Entry 8WTR (X-ray diffraction, 2.00 A resolution); this record covers chain A.

[Chain A]
Name: Squalene synthase
From: Homo sapiens
Notes: EC 2.5.1.21
UniProt: P37268 (FDFT_HUMAN); numbering as in UniProt (aligned over 31-370)
Amino-acid sequence (340 residues; each row starts with the number of its first residue):
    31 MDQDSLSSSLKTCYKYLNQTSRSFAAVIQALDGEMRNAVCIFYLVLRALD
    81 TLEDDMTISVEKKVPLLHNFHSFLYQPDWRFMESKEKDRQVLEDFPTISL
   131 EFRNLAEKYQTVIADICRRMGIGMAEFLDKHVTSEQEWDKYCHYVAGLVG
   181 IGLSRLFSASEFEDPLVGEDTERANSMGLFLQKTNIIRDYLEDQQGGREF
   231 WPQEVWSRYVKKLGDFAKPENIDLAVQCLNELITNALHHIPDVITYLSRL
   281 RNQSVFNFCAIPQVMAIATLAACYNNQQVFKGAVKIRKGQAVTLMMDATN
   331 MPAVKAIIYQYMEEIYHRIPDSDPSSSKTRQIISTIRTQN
Not modelled in the structure: 31-35
Residues lining bound ligands: KV3 ((1S,3R)-3-[(10S)-13-chloranyl-2-(2,2-dimethylpropyl)-10-(2-methoxyphenyl)-3,5-bis(oxidanylidene)-9-oxa-2,6-diazabicyclo[9.4.0]pentadeca-1(15),11,13-trien-6-yl]cyclohexane-1-carboxylic acid): Phe54, Val69, Phe72, Tyr73, Leu76, Val175, Ala176, Val179, Gly180, Leu183, Gly208, Leu211, Gln212, Phe288, Cys289, Pro292, Met295
Curated features (UniProtKB/Swiss-Prot):
  - binding site (NADP(+)): Arg52, Arg77, Arg218, Lys315, Arg317
  - binding site (Mg(2+)): Asp80, Glu83, Asp84
  - natural variant: Lys45 (K45R: Influences plasma cholesterol levels)

[Summary]
Chain A binds compound KV3. UniProt lists 5 NADP+-binding residues and 3 Mg2+-binding residues.
Chain A is Squalene synthase (Homo sapiens); the structure, HUMAN SQUALENE SYNTHASE IN COMPLEX WITH
(1S,3R)-3-[2-Chloro-5-(2,2-dimethyl-propyl)-13-(2-methoxy-phenyl)-6,8-dioxo-5,6,7,8,10,11-hexahydro-13H-12-oxa-5,9-diaza-benzocycloundecen-9-yl]-cyclohexanecarboxylic
acid, was determined by X-ray diffraction together with 8WTQ from the same study.
